Entry 9JNU (electron microscopy, 2.50 A resolution); this record covers chains B and I of the 11 polymer chains in the assembly.

[Chain B]
Molecule: Histone H4
From: Xenopus laevis
UniProtKB: A0A8J1LTD2 (A0A8J1LTD2_XENLA); residues 1-102 here correspond to UniProt positions 15-116 (UniProt number = residue number + 14)
Chain sequence (102 residues; row label = number of the first residue in the row):
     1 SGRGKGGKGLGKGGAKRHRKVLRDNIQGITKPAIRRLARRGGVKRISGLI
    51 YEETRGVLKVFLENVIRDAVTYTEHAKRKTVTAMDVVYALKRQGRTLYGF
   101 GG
Disordered / not traced: 1-14, 102

[Chain I]
Molecule: 146-nt DNA strand
From: Escherichia coli K-12
Sequence (146 nucleotides; each row starts with the number of its first residue):
     2 TCGAGAATCCCGGTGCCGAGGCCGCTCAATTGGTCGTAGACAGCTCTAGC
    52 ACCGCTTAAACGCACGTACGCGCTGTCCCCCGCGTTTTAACCGCCAAGGG
   102 GATTACTCCCTAGTCTCCAGGCACGTGTCAGATATATACATCCGAT

[Interface between chain B and chain I]
Residue-residue contacts - 13 pairs, chain B then chain I:
  Arg-35(B) with DC82(I), salt bridge to the phosphate
  Lys-44(B) with DC82(I), phosphate contact
  Arg-45(B) with DC81(I), sugar contact; DC82(I), phosphate contact
  Ile-46(B) with DC81(I), sugar contact; DC82(I), hydrogen bond to the phosphate
  Ser-47(B) with DC81(I), phosphate contact
  Gly-48(B) with DC81(I), hydrogen bond to the phosphate
  Arg-78(B) with DG102(I), phosphate contact; DA103(I), phosphate contact
  Lys-79(B) with DG102(I), hydrogen bond to the phosphate
  Thr-80(B) with DG101(I), phosphate contact; DG102(I), hydrogen bond to the phosphate

[Summary]
The interface between chain B and chain I involves 9 residues on one side and 5 on the other, with 4 hydrogen
bonds and 1 salt bridge. Polar contacts include Ile-46(B)/DC82(I), Gly-48(B)/DC81(I) and Lys-79(B)/DG102(I).
Chain B is Histone H4 (Xenopus laevis) and chain I is a 146-nt DNA strand (Escherichia coli K-12); the
structure, Structure of isw1-nucleosome complex in ADP state, was determined by electron microscopy (same
publication as 9JNT, 9JNV, 9JO2, 9JO5, 9LIU and 9LJ2).
